6VVY - chains C and D of the 10 polymer chains in the assembly; structure by electron microscopy, 3.42 A resolution.

# Chain C
Protein: DNA-directed RNA polymerase subunit beta
From: Mycobacterium tuberculosis
Notes: EC 2.7.7.6
UniProtKB: V9Z879 (V9Z879_MYCTX); residues 7-1178 here correspond to UniProt positions 1-1172 (UniProt number = residue number - 6)
Chain sequence (1179 residues; numbered 7 to 1185; the number before each row is that of its first residue):
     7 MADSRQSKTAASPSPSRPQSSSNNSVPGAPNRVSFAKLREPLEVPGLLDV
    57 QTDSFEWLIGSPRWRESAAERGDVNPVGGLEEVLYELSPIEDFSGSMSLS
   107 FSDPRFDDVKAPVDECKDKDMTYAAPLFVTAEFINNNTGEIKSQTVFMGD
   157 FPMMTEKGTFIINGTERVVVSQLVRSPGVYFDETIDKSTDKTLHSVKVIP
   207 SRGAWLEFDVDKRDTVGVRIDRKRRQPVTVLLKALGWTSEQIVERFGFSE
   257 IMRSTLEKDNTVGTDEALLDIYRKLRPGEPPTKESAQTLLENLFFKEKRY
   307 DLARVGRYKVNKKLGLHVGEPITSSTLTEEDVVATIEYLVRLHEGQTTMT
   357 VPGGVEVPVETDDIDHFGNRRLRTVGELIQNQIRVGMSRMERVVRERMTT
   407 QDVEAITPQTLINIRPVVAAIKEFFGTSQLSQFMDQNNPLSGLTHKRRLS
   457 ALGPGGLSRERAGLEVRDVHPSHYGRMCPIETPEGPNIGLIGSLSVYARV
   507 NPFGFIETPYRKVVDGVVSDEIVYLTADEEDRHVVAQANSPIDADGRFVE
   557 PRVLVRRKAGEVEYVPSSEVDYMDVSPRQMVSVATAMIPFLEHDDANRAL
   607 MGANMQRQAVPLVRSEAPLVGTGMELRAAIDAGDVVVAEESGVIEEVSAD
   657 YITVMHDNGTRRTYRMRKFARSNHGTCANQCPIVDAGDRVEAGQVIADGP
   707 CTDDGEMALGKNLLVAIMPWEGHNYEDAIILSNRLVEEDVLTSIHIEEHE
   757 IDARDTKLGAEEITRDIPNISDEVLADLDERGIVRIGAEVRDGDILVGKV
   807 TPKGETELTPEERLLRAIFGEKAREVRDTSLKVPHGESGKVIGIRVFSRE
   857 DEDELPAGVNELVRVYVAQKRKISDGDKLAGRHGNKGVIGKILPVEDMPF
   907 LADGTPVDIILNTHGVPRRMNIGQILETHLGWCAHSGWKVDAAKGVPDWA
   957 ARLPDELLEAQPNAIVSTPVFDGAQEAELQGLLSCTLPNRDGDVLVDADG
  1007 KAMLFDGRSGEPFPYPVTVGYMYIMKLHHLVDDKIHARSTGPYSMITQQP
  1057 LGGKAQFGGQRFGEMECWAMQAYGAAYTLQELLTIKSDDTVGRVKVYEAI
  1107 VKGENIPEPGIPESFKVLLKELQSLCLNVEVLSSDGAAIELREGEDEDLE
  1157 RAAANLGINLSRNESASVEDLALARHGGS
Disordered / not traced: 7-29, 1141-1185
Construct notes: expression tag (1179-1185)
Residues lining bound ligands: sorangicin a (SRN): Val176, Gln435, Leu436, Gln438, Phe439, Asp441, Thr450, His451, Arg454, Ser456, Leu458, Gly459, Arg465, Pro489, Asn493, Ile497, Arg613, His680

# Chain D
Protein: DNA-directed RNA polymerase subunit beta'
From: Mycobacterium tuberculosis
Notes: EC 2.7.7.6
UniProtKB: A5U053 (RPOC_MYCTA); numbering as in UniProt (aligned over 1-1316)
Chain sequence (1326 residues; each row starts with the number of its first residue; numbers below 1 keep their minus sign (Gly-1 is residue -1)):
    -1 GAMLDVNFFDELRIGLATAEDIRQWSYGEVKKPETINYRTLKPEKDGLFC
    49 EKIFGPTRDWECYCGKYKRVRFKGIICERCGVEVTRAKVRRERMGHIELA
    99 APVTHIWYFKGVPSRLGYLLDLAPKDLEKIIYFAAYVITSVDEEMRHNEL
   149 STLEAEMAVERKAVEDQRDGELEARAQKLEADLAELEAEGAKADARRKVR
   199 DGGEREMRQIRDRAQRELDRLEDIWSTFTKLAPKQLIVDENLYRELVDRY
   249 GEYFTGAMGAESIQKLIENFDIDAEAESLRDVIRNGKGQKKLRALKRLKV
   299 VAAFQQSGNSPMGMVLDAVPVIPPELRPMVQLDGGRFATSDLNDLYRRVI
   349 NRNNRLKRLIDLGAPEIIVNNEKRMLQESVDALFDNGRRGRPVTGPGNRP
   399 LKSLSDLLKGKQGRFRQNLLGKRVDYSGRSVIVVGPQLKLHQCGLPKLMA
   449 LELFKPFVMKRLVDLNHAQNIKSAKRMVERQRPQVWDVLEEVIAEHPVLL
   499 NRAPTLHRLGIQAFEPMLVEGKAIQLHPLVCEAFNADFDGDQMAVHLPLS
   549 AEAQAEARILMLSSNNILSPASGRPLAMPRLDMVTGLYYLTTEVPGDTGE
   599 YQPASGDHPETGVYSSPAEAIMAADRGVLSVRAKIKVRLTQLRPPVEIEA
   649 ELFGHSGWQPGDAWMAETTLGRVMFNELLPLGYPFVNKQMHKKVQAAIIN
   699 DLAERYPMIVVAQTVDKLKDAGFYWATRSGVTVSMADVLVPPRKKEILDH
   749 YEERADKVEKQFQRGALNHDERNEALVEIWKEATDEVGQALREHYPDDNP
   799 IITIVDSGATGNFTQTRTLAGMKGLVTNPKGEFIPRPVKSSFREGLTVLE
   849 YFINTHGARKGLADTALRTADSGYLTRRLVDVSQDVIVREHDCQTERGIV
   899 VELAERAPDGTLIRDPYIETSAYARTLGTDAVDEAGNVIVERGQDLGDPE
   949 IDALLAAGITQVKVRSVLTCATSTGVCATCYGRSMATGKLVDIGEAVGIV
   999 AAQSIGEPGTQLTMRTFHQGGVGEDITGGLPRVQELFEARVPRGKAPIAD
  1049 VTGRVRLEDGERFYKITIVPDDGGEEVVYDKISKRQRLRVFKHEDGSERV
  1099 LSDGDHVEVGQQLMEGSADPHEVLRVQGPREVQIHLVREVQEVYRAQGVS
  1149 IHDKHIEVIVRQMLRRVTIIDSGSTEFLPGSLIDRAEFEAENRRVVAEGG
  1199 EPAAGRPVLMGITKASLATDSWLSAASFQETTRVLTDAAINCRSDKLNGL
  1249 KENVIIGKLIPAGTGINRYRNIAVQPTEEARAAAYTIPSYEDQYYSPDFG
  1299 AATGAAVPLDDYGYSDYRHHHHHHHH
Disordered / not traced: 1015-1022, 1091-1096, 1283-1324
Construct notes: expression tag (-1 to 0, 1317-1324)
Ion coordination: Zn2+ site 1: Cys60, Cys62, Cys75, Cys78; Mg2+: Asp535, Asp537, Asp539; Zn2+ site 2: Cys891, Cys968, Cys975, Cys978
Swiss-Prot annotation at these positions:
  - binding site (Zn(2+)): Cys60, Cys62, Cys75, Cys78, Cys891, Cys968, Cys975, Cys978
  - binding site (Mg(2+)): Asp535, Asp537, Asp539

# Chain C / chain D interface
Contacting residue pairs (283; chain C residue first):
  Leu470(C) - Lys858(D)
  Arg473(C) - Arg857(D)
  Asp474(C) - Pro827(D)
  Asp474(C) - Lys858(D)  salt bridge
  Val475(C) - His854(D)  hydrogen bond (backbone-side chain)
  Val475(C) - Arg857(D)
  Tyr480(C) - Val846(D)
  Tyr480(C) - Phe850(D)
  Cys484(C) - Arg857(D)
  Pro485(C) - Phe850(D)  hydrophobic
  Pro485(C) - Arg857(D)  hydrogen bond (backbone-side chain)
  Ile486(C) - Tyr849(D)  hydrophobic
  Ile486(C) - Thr853(D)
  Thr488(C) - Arg857(D)
  Ile494(C) - Leu860(D)  hydrophobic
  Gly495(C) - Arg857(D)
  Gln543(C) - Val846(D)
  Gln543(C) - Leu847(D)
  Arg562(C) - Leu847(D)
  Val568(C) - Arg834(D)
  Val568(C) - Leu847(D)  hydrophobic
  Met586(C) - Val846(D)  hydrophobic
  Leu597(C) - Tyr849(D)  hydrogen bond (backbone-side chain)
  Glu598(C) - Gly843(D)
  Glu598(C) - Leu844(D)  hydrogen bond (backbone-backbone)
  His599(C) - Phe840(D)
  His599(C) - Arg841(D)  hydrogen bond (side chain-backbone)
  His599(C) - Glu842(D)
  His599(C) - Gly843(D)
  Asp600(C) - Phe840(D)
  Asp600(C) - Tyr849(D)
  Asp601(C) - Phe840(D)
  Asp601(C) - Tyr849(D)  hydrogen bond (backbone-side chain)
  Asp601(C) - Asn852(D)
  Ala602(C) - Ala856(D)  hydrophobic
  Asn603(C) - Ala856(D)
  Asn603(C) - Leu860(D)
  Ala605(C) - Tyr849(D)
  Ile723(C) - Val729(D)
  Ile723(C) - Thr730(D)
  Pro725(C) - Ala724(D)
  Pro725(C) - Thr725(D)
  Pro725(C) - Val729(D)
  Glu727(C) - Thr725(D)
  Glu727(C) - Arg726(D)  salt bridge
  Gly728(C) - Val432(D)
  Gly728(C) - Pro434(D)
  Gly728(C) - Phe721(D)
  His729(C) - Val432(D)
  Tyr731(C) - Val432(D)  hydrophobic
  Tyr731(C) - Pro526(D)  hydrogen bond (side chain-backbone)
  Tyr731(C) - Phe536(D)
  Tyr731(C) - Arg578(D)
  Tyr731(C) - Asp580(D)
  Glu732(C) - Phe536(D)
  Glu732(C) - Arg578(D)  salt bridge
  Asp733(C) - Phe536(D)
  Ala734(C) - Val432(D)  hydrophobic
  Arg760(C) - Gly332(D)
  Lys763(C) - Arg37(D)  hydrogen bond (side chain-backbone)
  Asp798(C) - Arg478(D)
  Gly799(C) - Arg478(D)
  Asp800(C) - Arg478(D)  salt bridge
  Glu813(C) - Glu59(D)
  Gly882(C) - Val429(D)
  Lys884(C) - Asp537(D)  hydrogen bond (side chain-backbone)
  Lys892(C) - Asp537(D)  salt bridge
  Gly893(C) - Phe536(D)
  Val894(C) - Ile430(D)
  Val894(C) - Val431(D)  hydrophobic
  Val894(C) - Phe536(D)  hydrogen bond (backbone-backbone)
  Val894(C) - Gly538(D)
  Ile895(C) - Val431(D)
  Asn918(C) - Asp580(D)
  Thr919(C) - Val729(D)  hydrogen bond (side chain-backbone)
  Thr919(C) - Thr730(D)
  Thr919(C) - Val731(D)
  His920(C) - Asp580(D)  salt bridge
  His920(C) - Thr583(D)
  His920(C) - Ile802(D)
  Arg924(C) - Thr808(D)  hydrogen bond
  Arg924(C) - Gln813(D)
  Met926(C) - Gln813(D)
  Met926(C) - Thr816(D)
  Met926(C) - Leu817(D)
  Met926(C) - Phe840(D)  hydrophobic
  Ile928(C) - Leu817(D)  hydrophobic
  Ile928(C) - Phe840(D)
  Ile928(C) - Arg841(D)
  Ile931(C) - Val731(D)
  Ile931(C) - Ser732(D)
  Leu932(C) - Met733(D)  hydrophobic
  His935(C) - Ser732(D)
  His935(C) - Met733(D)
  Phe977(C) - Tyr849(D)  hydrophobic
  Glu982(C) - Arg841(D)  salt bridge
  Gln986(C) - Met733(D)
  Asp1005(C) - Ser732(D)
  Asp1005(C) - Ala734(D)
  Lys1007(C) - Ser732(D)
  Lys1007(C) - Asp735(D)  salt bridge
  Asp1012(C) - Arg726(D)  salt bridge
  Ser1015(C) - Arg726(D)
  Pro1020(C) - Arg726(D)
  Tyr1021(C) - Tyr587(D)
  Tyr1021(C) - Arg630(D)
  Tyr1021(C) - Ser727(D)
  Tyr1021(C) - Gly728(D)
  Pro1022(C) - Thr730(D)
  Val1023(C) - Thr730(D)
  Thr1024(C) - Val731(D)  hydrogen bond (side chain-backbone)
  Thr1024(C) - Ser732(D)
  Val1037(C) - Lys520(D)
  Asp1038(C) - Lys520(D)  salt bridge
  Lys1040(C) - Arg427(D)
  Lys1040(C) - Gln540(D)
  Ile1041(C) - Arg427(D)
  Ile1041(C) - Lys520(D)
  His1042(C) - Gly426(D)
  His1042(C) - Arg427(D)  hydrogen bond (backbone-backbone)
  Ala1043(C) - Ser425(D)
  Ala1043(C) - Gly426(D)
  Ala1043(C) - Met447(D)
  Ala1043(C) - Glu450(D)
  Ala1043(C) - Leu451(D)  hydrophobic
  Arg1044(C) - Asp423(D)  salt bridge
  Arg1044(C) - Tyr424(D)  hydrogen bond (backbone-backbone)
  Arg1044(C) - Ser425(D)  hydrogen bond (backbone-backbone)
  Ser1045(C) - Asp423(D)
  Ser1045(C) - Tyr424(D)
  Ser1045(C) - Glu450(D)
  Ser1045(C) - Lys453(D)  hydrogen bond
  Tyr1049(C) - Asp423(D)  hydrogen bond
  Met1051(C) - Arg89(D)
  Met1051(C) - Val328(D)  hydrophobic
  Ile1052(C) - Arg89(D)  hydrogen bond (backbone-side chain)
  Ile1052(C) - Leu324(D)
  Ile1052(C) - Arg412(D)
  Gln1054(C) - Arg89(D)
  Gln1055(C) - Asn416(D)  hydrogen bond (side chain-backbone)
  Gln1055(C) - Lys420(D)
  Pro1056(C) - Arg421(D)
  Pro1056(C) - Asp423(D)
  Gly1058(C) - Arg421(D)
  Gly1065(C) - Arg421(D)  hydrogen bond (backbone-side chain)
  Gly1065(C) - Val422(D)
  Gln1066(C) - Arg421(D)
  Gln1066(C) - Val422(D)  hydrogen bond (backbone-backbone)
  Gln1066(C) - Ser425(D)  hydrogen bond
  Gln1066(C) - Gly426(D)  hydrogen bond (side chain-backbone)
  Gln1066(C) - Arg427(D)
  Gln1066(C) - Ala542(D)
  Arg1067(C) - Arg414(D)
  Arg1067(C) - Gln415(D)  hydrogen bond (side chain-backbone)
  Arg1067(C) - Gly419(D)  hydrogen bond (side chain-backbone)
  Arg1067(C) - Lys420(D)
  Arg1067(C) - Arg421(D)
  Phe1068(C) - Gly419(D)
  Phe1068(C) - Lys420(D)  hydrogen bond (backbone-backbone)
  Phe1068(C) - Val422(D)  hydrophobic
  Glu1070(C) - Leu418(D)
  Glu1070(C) - Arg875(D)  salt bridge
  Met1071(C) - Pro502(D)  hydrophobic
  Met1071(C) - Thr503(D)
  Glu1072(C) - Asn499(D)
  Glu1072(C) - Thr503(D)  hydrogen bond
  Glu1072(C) - Ile509(D)
  Cys1073(C) - Leu418(D)
  Trp1074(C) - Arg875(D)
  Trp1074(C) - Val878(D)
  Trp1074(C) - Ile997(D)
  Trp1074(C) - Gln1001(D)
  Ala1075(C) - Gln1001(D)
  Met1076(C) - Met559(D)  hydrophobic
  Gln1077(C) - Ala994(D)
  Gln1077(C) - Ile997(D)
  Gln1077(C) - Leu1248(D)
  Gln1077(C) - Val1252(D)
  Ala1078(C) - Arg506(D)
  Ala1078(C) - Val998(D)
  Tyr1079(C) - Arg506(D)  hydrogen bond (side chain-backbone)
  Tyr1079(C) - Ile509(D)  hydrogen bond (side chain-backbone)
  Tyr1079(C) - Gln510(D)
  Tyr1079(C) - Leu558(D)
  Tyr1079(C) - Met559(D)  hydrophobic
  Tyr1079(C) - Asn564(D)  hydrogen bond
  Gly1080(C) - Ala1260(D)
  Gly1080(C) - Gly1261(D)
  Gly1080(C) - Thr1262(D)  hydrogen bond (backbone-backbone)
  Ala1081(C) - Glu554(D)
  Ala1081(C) - Leu558(D)
  Ala1082(C) - Glu554(D)  hydrogen bond (backbone-side chain)
  Ala1082(C) - Leu1257(D)
  Ala1082(C) - Ile1258(D)  hydrophobic
  Ala1082(C) - Ala1260(D)
  Tyr1083(C) - Glu550(D)
  Tyr1083(C) - Glu554(D)  hydrogen bond (backbone-side chain)
  Tyr1083(C) - Leu1257(D)
  Tyr1083(C) - Thr1262(D)
  Tyr1083(C) - Arg1268(D)
  Thr1084(C) - Ala551(D)
  Thr1084(C) - Glu554(D)  hydrogen bond
  Gln1086(C) - Leu1257(D)
  Glu1087(C) - Ser548(D)  hydrogen bond
  Leu1088(C) - Val422(D)
  Leu1089(C) - Lys420(D)  hydrogen bond (backbone-side chain)
  Leu1089(C) - Val1252(D)  hydrophobic
  Thr1090(C) - Gly1255(D)
  Lys1092(C) - Asp423(D)
  Lys1092(C) - Leu545(D)  hydrogen bond (side chain-backbone)
  Lys1092(C) - Leu547(D)
  Ser1093(C) - Lys420(D)
  Ser1093(C) - Arg421(D)  hydrogen bond (side chain-backbone)
  Ser1093(C) - Val422(D)
  Asp1094(C) - Lys420(D)  salt bridge
  Val1102(C) - Leu547(D)  hydrophobic
  Tyr1103(C) - Tyr424(D)
  Tyr1103(C) - Lys453(D)
  Tyr1103(C) - Pro454(D)
  Ile1106(C) - Pro454(D)  hydrophobic
  Ile1106(C) - Lys458(D)
  Val1107(C) - Lys458(D)
  Val1107(C) - Ile469(D)  hydrophobic
  Gly1109(C) - Lys458(D)
  Ile1112(C) - Ser548(D)
  Ile1117(C) - Asp3(D)
  Pro1118(C) - Lys420(D)
  Pro1118(C) - Ile1253(D)
  Pro1118(C) - Ile1254(D)
  Glu1119(C) - Arg89(D)
  Ser1120(C) - Asn416(D)
  Ser1120(C) - Leu417(D)
  Phe1121(C) - Ile1254(D)  hydrophobic
  Val1123(C) - Arg89(D)
  Val1123(C) - Leu324(D)  hydrophobic
  Val1123(C) - Arg412(D)
  Leu1124(C) - Phe413(D)  hydrophobic
  Lys1126(C) - Met92(D)
  Lys1126(C) - Leu324(D)
  Glu1127(C) - Ile320(D)
  Glu1127(C) - Leu405(D)
  Glu1127(C) - Leu406(D)
  Glu1127(C) - Arg412(D)  salt bridge
  Leu1128(C) - Leu1233(D)  hydrophobic
  Gln1129(C) - Trp23(D)
  Gln1129(C) - Met92(D)
  Ser1130(C) - Pro318(D)
  Ser1130(C) - Ile320(D)
  Ser1130(C) - Tyr344(D)
  Ser1130(C) - Leu402(D)
  Leu1131(C) - His103(D)  hydrogen bond (backbone-side chain)
  Leu1131(C) - Trp105(D)  hydrophobic
  Cys1132(C) - Ala15(D)
  Cys1132(C) - Leu314(D)  hydrophobic
  Cys1132(C) - Pro318(D)
  Cys1132(C) - Phe382(D)  hydrophobic
  Leu1133(C) - Gly13(D)
  Leu1133(C) - Trp105(D)  hydrophobic
  Leu1133(C) - Tyr106(D)
  Leu1133(C) - Leu1233(D)  hydrophobic
  Leu1133(C) - Ala1237(D)  hydrophobic
  Asn1134(C) - Arg11(D)
  Asn1134(C) - Ile12(D)
  Asn1134(C) - Gly13(D)  hydrogen bond (backbone-backbone)
  Asn1134(C) - Ala15(D)
  Asn1134(C) - Asp19(D)
  Asn1134(C) - Trp23(D)
  Val1135(C) - Arg11(D)
  Val1135(C) - Ile12(D)  hydrophobic
  Glu1136(C) - Leu10(D)
  Glu1136(C) - Arg11(D)  salt bridge
  Val1137(C) - Gly-1(D)
  Val1137(C) - Ala0(D)  hydrogen bond (backbone-backbone)
  Val1137(C) - Phe7(D)  hydrophobic
  Val1137(C) - Glu9(D)
  Val1137(C) - Leu10(D)  hydrophobic
  Leu1138(C) - Gly-1(D)
  Leu1138(C) - Phe7(D)
  Leu1138(C) - Asp8(D)  hydrogen bond (backbone-backbone)
  Leu1138(C) - Glu9(D)  hydrogen bond (backbone-backbone)
  Leu1138(C) - Arg11(D)
  Ser1139(C) - Phe6(D)
  Ser1139(C) - Asp8(D)
Other interface residues (no listed pair), chain C (163 interface residues in all): Ser194, His476, Pro477, His479, Glu490, Asn545, Leu560, Val561, Tyr570, Met724, Trp726, Asn730, Arg797, His841, Asp881, Gly896, Val922, Pro923, Leu985, Phe1019, Thr1046, Leu1057, Gly1059, Phe1063, Gly1069, Leu1085, Pro1115, Gly1116, Lys1122
Other interface residues (no listed pair), chain D (174 interface residues in all): Asn5, Glu90, Pro321, Pro326, Ser403, Ser428, Gln435, Pro444, Phe455, Met457, Glu477, Gln479, Leu497, His505, Leu507, Gly519, Ala521, Cys529, Asp535, His544, Pro546, Leu579, Met581, Tyr722, Thr845, Ile851, Ala861, Thr874, Arg1060, Trp1220, Gly1263

# In short
163 residues of chain C and 174 residues of chain D are in contact; the contacts include 44 hydrogen bonds and
15 salt bridges. Among the polar pairs are Asp474(C)-Lys858(D), Glu727(C)-Arg726(D) and Glu732(C)-Arg578(D).
Bound to chain C: sorangicin a.
Chain C is DNA-directed RNA polymerase subunit beta and chain D is DNA-directed RNA polymerase subunit beta',
both from Mycobacterium tuberculosis; the structure, Mycobacterium tuberculosis WT RNAP transcription open
promoter complex with Sorangicin, was determined by electron microscopy, deposited together with 6VVS, 6VVT,
6VVV, 6VVX, 6VVZ and 6VW0.
